Entry 3WGM (X-ray diffraction, 2.09 A resolution); this record covers chain A.

== Chain A ==
Name: Cell division protein FtsZ
Source organism: Staphylococcus aureus
Notes: engineered mutation(s): 204SGEV207 to GA
UniProtKB: P0A029 (FTSZ_STAAM); aligned to UniProt positions 1-388 over residues 1-388 (the alignment contains insertions or deletions, so no single offset holds)
Sequence (390 residues; numbered -1 to 388; the number before each row is that of its first residue; numbers below 1 keep their minus sign (Gly-1 is residue -1)):
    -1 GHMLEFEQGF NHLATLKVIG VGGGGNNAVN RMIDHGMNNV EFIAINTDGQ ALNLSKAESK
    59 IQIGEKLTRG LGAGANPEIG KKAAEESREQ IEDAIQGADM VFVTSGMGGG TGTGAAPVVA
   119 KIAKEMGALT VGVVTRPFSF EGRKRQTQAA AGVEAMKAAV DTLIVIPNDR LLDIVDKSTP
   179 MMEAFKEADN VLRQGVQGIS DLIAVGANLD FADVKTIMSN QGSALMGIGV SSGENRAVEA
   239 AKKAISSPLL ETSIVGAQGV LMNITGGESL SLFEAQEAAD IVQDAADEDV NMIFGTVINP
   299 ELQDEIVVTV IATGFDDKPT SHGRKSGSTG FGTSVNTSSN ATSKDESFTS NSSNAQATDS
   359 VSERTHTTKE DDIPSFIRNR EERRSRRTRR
Not modelled in the structure: -1 to 11, 313-388
Differences from the reference sequence: expression tag (-1 to 0)
Residues lining bound ligands: GTP (guanosine-5'-triphosphate): Gly20, Gly21, Gly22, Asn25, Arg29, Thr45, Gly70, Ala71, Gly72, Ala73, Gly104, Met105, Gly107, Gly108, Thr109, Gly110, Thr133, Pro135, Phe136, Glu139, Arg143, Asn166, Leu169, Phe183, Ala186
Curated features (UniProtKB/Swiss-Prot):
  - binding site (GTP): Gly21 to Asn25, Arg29, Ala71 to Ala73, Gly108 to Gly110, Glu139, Arg143, Asn166, Asp187

== Summary ==
Bound to chain A: GTP. Curated annotation (UniProt) lists 16 GTP-binding residues.
Chain A is Cell division protein FtsZ (Staphylococcus aureus); the structure, STAPHYLOCOCCUS AUREUS FTSZ T7
mutant substituted for GAN bound with GTP, DeltaT7GAN-GTP, was determined by X-ray diffraction (same
publication as 3WGJ, 3WGK, 3WGL and 3WGN).
